6YPB - chain A; structure by X-ray diffraction, 1.70 A resolution.

Chain A:
Name: Geranyl diphosphate phosphohydrolase
Organism: Rosa hybrid cultivar
Notes: EC 3.6.1.68
Reference sequence: M4I1C6 (NUDT1_ROSHC); residue numbers follow UniProt; this construct covers 1-150
Sequence (150 residues; row label = number of the first residue in the row):
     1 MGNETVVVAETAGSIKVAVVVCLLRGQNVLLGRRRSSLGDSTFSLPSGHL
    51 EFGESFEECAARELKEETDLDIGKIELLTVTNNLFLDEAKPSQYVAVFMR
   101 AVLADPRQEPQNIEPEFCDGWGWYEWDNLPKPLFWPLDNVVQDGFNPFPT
Not modelled in the structure: 1-12, 36-37, 86-90, 150
Curated features (UniProtKB/Swiss-Prot):
  - motif: Gly48 to Asp69 (Nudix box)
  - binding site (Mg(2+)): Glu63, Glu67
Reported in the primary citation:
  - specificity-determining residues: Ala96, Phe98 (from molecular simulation)
  - specificity-determining residues: Ala18, Cys22, Ser47 (proposed by the authors, not directly observed)

Summary:
From UniProt: Mg2+-binding residues Glu63 and Glu67. The paper reports specificity determinants Ala96, Phe98
and Ala18 among others.
Chain A is Geranyl diphosphate phosphohydrolase (Rosa hybrid cultivar); the structure, NUDIX1 hydrolase from
Rosa x hybrida, was determined by X-ray diffraction together with 6YPF from the same study.
